PDB entry 1H8H | X-ray diffraction, 2.90 A resolution | chains B and G of the 7 polymer chains in the assembly

# Chain B
Name: Bovine mitochondrial F1-atpase
Organism: Bos taurus
Notes: EC 3.6.1.34
UniProt: P19483 (ATP0_BOVIN); residues 1-510 here correspond to UniProt positions 44-553 (UniProt number = residue number + 43)
Amino-acid sequence (510 residues; row label = number of the first residue in the row):
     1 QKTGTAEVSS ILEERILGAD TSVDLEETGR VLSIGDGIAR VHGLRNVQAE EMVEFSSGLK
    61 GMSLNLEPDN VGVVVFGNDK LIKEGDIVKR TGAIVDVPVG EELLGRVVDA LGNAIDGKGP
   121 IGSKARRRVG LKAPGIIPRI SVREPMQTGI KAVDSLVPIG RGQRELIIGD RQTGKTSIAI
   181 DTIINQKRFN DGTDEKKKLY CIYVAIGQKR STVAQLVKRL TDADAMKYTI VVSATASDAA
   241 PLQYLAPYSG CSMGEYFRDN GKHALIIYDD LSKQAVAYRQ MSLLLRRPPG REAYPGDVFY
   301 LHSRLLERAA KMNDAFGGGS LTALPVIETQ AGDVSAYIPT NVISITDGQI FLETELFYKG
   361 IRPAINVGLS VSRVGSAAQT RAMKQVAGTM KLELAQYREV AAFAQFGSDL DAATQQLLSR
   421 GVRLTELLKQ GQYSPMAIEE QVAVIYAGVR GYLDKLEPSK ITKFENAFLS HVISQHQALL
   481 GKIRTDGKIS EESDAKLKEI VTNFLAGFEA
Not modelled in the structure: 1-23, 402-409
Sequence notes: engineered mutation G481 (Ser524 in P19483)
Bound ions: Mg2+: T176 (together with ATP)
Residues lining bound ligands:
  - ATP (adenosine-5'-triphosphate), molecule 1: D170, R171, Q172, T173, G174, K175, T176, S177, F357, R362, P363, Q430, G431, Q432
  - ATP, molecule 2: I343, S344, V371, R373
UniProt features mapped onto this chain:
  - binding site (ATP): Q172, G174, K175, T176, S177, Q430, Q432
  - binding site (Mg(2+)): T176, D269
  - site: S370 (Required for activity)
  - modified residue: Q1 (Pyrrolidone carboxylic acid), S10 (Phosphoserine), S22 (Phosphoserine), S33 (Phosphoserine), S63 (Phosphoserine), K80 (N6-acetyllysine), K83 (N6-acetyllysine), K89 (N6-acetyllysine), T91 (Phosphothreonine), K118 (N6-acetyllysine), S123 (Phosphoserine), K124 (N6-acetyllysine), S141 (Phosphoserine), R161 (Omega-N-methylarginine), K187 (N6-acetyllysine), K196 (N6-acetyllysine), K197 (N6-acetyllysine), K218 (N6-acetyllysine), K262 (N6-acetyllysine), K384 (N6-acetyllysine) and 6 more in UniProt
  - glycosylation: S33 (O-linked (GlcNAc) serine)

# Chain G
Name: Bovine mitochondrial F1-atpase
Organism: Bos taurus
Notes: EC 3.6.1.34
UniProt: P05631 (ATPG_BOVIN); residues 1-272 here correspond to UniProt positions 26-297 (UniProt number = residue number + 25)
Amino-acid sequence (272 residues; row label = number of the first residue in the row):
     1 ATLKDITRRL KSIKNIQKIT KSMKMVAAAK YARAERELKP ARVYGVGSLA LYEKADIKTP
    61 EDKKKHLIIG VSSDRGLCGA IHSSVAKQMK SEAANLAAAG KEVKIIGVGD KIRSILHRTH
   121 SDQFLVTFKE VGRRPPTFGD ASVIALELLN SGYEFDEGSI IFNRFRSVIS YKTEEKPIFS
   181 LDTISSAESM SIYDDIDADV LRNYQEYSLA NIIYYSLKES TTSEQSARMT AMDNASKNAS
   241 EMIDKLTLTF NRTRQAVITK ELIEIISGAA AL
Not modelled in the structure: 45-76, 91-208
Sequence notes: engineered mutation V43 (Ile68 in P05631)
UniProt features mapped onto this chain:
  - modified residue: K14 (N6-acetyllysine), K24 (N6-succinyllysine), K30 (N6-acetyllysine), K90 (N6-acetyllysine), S121 (Phosphoserine), K129 (N6-acetyllysine), K172 (N6-acetyllysine), K245 (N6-succinyllysine)

# Interface between chain B and chain G
Residue-residue contacts (6):
  P289(B) - I263(G)  hydrophobic
  G290(B) - I263(G)
  A293(B) - T259(G)
  A331(B) - L248(G)  hydrophobic
  A331(B) - R252(G)
  D333(B) - R252(G)  salt bridge
Other interface residues (no listed pair), chain B (6 interface residues in all): E292

# Summary
6 residues of chain B face 4 of chain G across their interface, with 1 salt bridge. The salt-bridged pair is
D333(B)-R252(G). Chain B binds ATP. Curated annotation (UniProt) lists 7 ATP-binding residues and Mg2+-binding
residues T176(B) and D269(B) on chain B.
Here chain B is Bovine mitochondrial F1-atpase and chain G is Bovine mitochondrial F1-atpase, both from Bos
taurus. Entry 1H8H (Bovine mitochondrial F1-ATPase crystallised in the presence of 5mm AMPPNP) was determined
by X-ray diffraction.
